PDB entry 8W8M | electron microscopy, 3.28 A resolution | chains M2 and M1 of the 102 polymer chains in the assembly

# Chain M2 (and M1)
Protein: Myeloid differentiation primary response protein MyD88
From: Homo sapiens
Notes: chain M1 of this document is another copy of the same molecule, construct and numbering; everything in this record applies to it too
Reference sequence: Q99836 (MYD88_HUMAN); residues 153-296 here = UniProt positions 153-296
Sequence (144 residues; row label = number of the first residue in the row):
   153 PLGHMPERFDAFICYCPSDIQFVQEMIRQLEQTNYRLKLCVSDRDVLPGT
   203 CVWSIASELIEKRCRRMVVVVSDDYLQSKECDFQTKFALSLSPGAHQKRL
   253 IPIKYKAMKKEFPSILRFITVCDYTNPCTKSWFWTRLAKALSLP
Unresolved in the structure: 153-158, 245-247
UniProt features mapped onto this chain:
  - modified residue: Ser244 (Phosphoserine)
From the paper describing this entry:
  - mutagenesis - R196A, R196C, V198A, K238A, L241A, I267A, R269A, F270A, W284A: increased signaling
  - disease-associated variants - L252P: increased signaling (citing earlier work)
  - mutagenesis - P200A, K238A: decreased signaling
  - mutagenesis - N186A, Y187A, R188A: unchanged signaling

# Chain M2 / chain M1 interface
Pairs across the interface - 7 pairs, chain M2 then chain M1:
  Trp205(M2) - Ser242(M1)
  Phe235(M2) - Lys238(M1)
  Lys238(M2) - Trp205(M1)
  Lys238(M2) - Phe235(M1)
  Phe239(M2) - Phe239(M1)  hydrophobic
  Ser242(M2) - Trp205(M1)
  Ile267(M2) - Trp205(M1)  hydrophobic
Also at the interface, not in a pair above, chain M2 (7 interface residues in all): Ser209
Also at the interface, not in a pair above, chain M1 (7 interface residues in all): Ser209, Leu241

# Overview
Chain M2 and chain M1 each contribute 7 residues to their interface. The paper reports that R196A, R196C and
V198A of chain M2, among others, increase signaling; P200A and K238A of chain M2 reduce signaling; 14
substitutions were tested in all.
Chain M2 and chain M1 are both Myeloid differentiation primary response protein MyD88 (Homo sapiens); the
structure, Cryo-EM structure of helical filament of MyD88 TIR, was determined by electron microscopy,
deposited together with 8YYM.
